PDB entry 3X1V | X-ray diffraction, 2.92 A resolution | chains J and F of the 10 polymer chains in the assembly

== Chain J ==
Molecule: 146-nt DNA strand
Sequence (146 nucleotides; numbered 147 to 292; the number before each row is that of its first residue):
   147 ATCAATATCC ACCTGCAGAT TCTACCAAAA GTGTATTTGG AAACTGCTCC ATCAAAAGGC
   207 ATGTTCAGCT GAATTCAGCT GAACATGCCT TTTGATGGAG CAGTTTCCAA ATACACTTTT
   267 GGTAGAATCT GCAGGTGGAT ATTGAT
Metal / ion sites: Mn2+ site 1: DG185, DG186; Mn2+ site 2 near DG267 (its only coordinating residue here); Mn2+ site 3 near DG280 (its only coordinating residue here)

== Chain F ==
Molecule: Histone H4
Organism: Homo sapiens
Reference sequence: P62805 (H4_HUMAN); residues 1-102 here correspond to UniProt positions 2-103 (UniProt number = residue number + 1)
Amino-acid sequence (102 residues; row label = number of the first residue in the row):
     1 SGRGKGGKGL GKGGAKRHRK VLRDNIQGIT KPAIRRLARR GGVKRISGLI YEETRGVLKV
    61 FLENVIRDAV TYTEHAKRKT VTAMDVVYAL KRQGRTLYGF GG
Not modelled in the structure: 1-15
Swiss-Prot annotation at these positions:
  - DNA-binding region: Lys16 to Lys20
  - modified residue: Ser1 (N-acetylserine), Arg3 (Asymmetric dimethylarginine), Lys5 (N6-(2-hydroxyisobutyryl)lysine), Lys8 (N6-(2-hydroxyisobutyryl)lysine), Lys12 (N6-(2-hydroxyisobutyryl)lysine), Lys16 (N6-(2-hydroxyisobutyryl)lysine), Lys20 (N6,N6,N6-trimethyllysine), Lys31 (N6-(2-hydroxyisobutyryl)lysine), Lys44 (N6-(2-hydroxyisobutyryl)lysine), Ser47 (Phosphoserine), Tyr51 (Phosphotyrosine), Lys59 (N6-(2-hydroxyisobutyryl)lysine), Lys77 (N6-(2-hydroxyisobutyryl)lysine), Lys79 (N6-(2-hydroxyisobutyryl)lysine), Thr80 (Phosphothreonine), Tyr88 (Phosphotyrosine), Lys91 (N6-(2-hydroxyisobutyryl)lysine)
  - cross-link (Glycyl lysine isopeptide (Lys-Gly)): Lys12 (interchain with G-Cter in SUMO2), Lys20 (interchain with G-Cter in SUMO2), Lys31 (interchain with G-Cter in SUMO2), Lys59 (interchain with G-Cter in SUMO2), Lys79 (interchain with G-Cter in SUMO2), Lys91 (interchain with G-Cter in SUMO2)

== How chain J and chain F interact ==
Residue-residue contacts (9; chain J residue first):
  DA187(J) with Lys77(F), salt bridge to the phosphate
  DT198(J) with Arg19(F), salt bridge to the phosphate
  DA207(J) with Thr30(F), sugar contact; Pro32(F), phosphate contact; Arg36(F), salt bridge to the phosphate
  DT208(J) with Thr30(F), phosphate contact; Pro32(F), phosphate contact
  DT216(J) with Arg45(F), hydrogen bond to the phosphate
  DG217(J) with Arg45(F), sugar contact
Interface residues without a listed pair, chain F (7 interface residues in all): Lys31

== Overview ==
6 residues of chain J face 7 of chain F across their interface, with 1 hydrogen bond and 3 salt bridges. Polar
pairs include DT216(J)-Arg45(F), DA187(J)-Lys77(F) and DT198(J)-Arg19(F). Curated annotation (UniProt) lists a
DNA-binding region on chain F.
Here chain J is a 146-nt DNA strand and chain F is Histone H4 (Homo sapiens). Entry 3X1V (Crystal structure of
nucleosome core particle in the presence of histone variant involved in reprogramming) was determined by X-ray
diffraction (same publication as 3X1S, 3X1T and 3X1U).
